PDB entry 3QEX | X-ray diffraction, 1.73 A resolution | chains A and P of the 3 polymer chains in the assembly

# Chain A
Name: DNA polymerase
Organism: Enterobacteria phage RB69
Notes: EC 2.7.7.7
UniProt: Q38087 (DPOL_BPR69); numbering as in UniProt (aligned over 1-903)
Amino-acid sequence (903 residues; each row starts with the number of its first residue):
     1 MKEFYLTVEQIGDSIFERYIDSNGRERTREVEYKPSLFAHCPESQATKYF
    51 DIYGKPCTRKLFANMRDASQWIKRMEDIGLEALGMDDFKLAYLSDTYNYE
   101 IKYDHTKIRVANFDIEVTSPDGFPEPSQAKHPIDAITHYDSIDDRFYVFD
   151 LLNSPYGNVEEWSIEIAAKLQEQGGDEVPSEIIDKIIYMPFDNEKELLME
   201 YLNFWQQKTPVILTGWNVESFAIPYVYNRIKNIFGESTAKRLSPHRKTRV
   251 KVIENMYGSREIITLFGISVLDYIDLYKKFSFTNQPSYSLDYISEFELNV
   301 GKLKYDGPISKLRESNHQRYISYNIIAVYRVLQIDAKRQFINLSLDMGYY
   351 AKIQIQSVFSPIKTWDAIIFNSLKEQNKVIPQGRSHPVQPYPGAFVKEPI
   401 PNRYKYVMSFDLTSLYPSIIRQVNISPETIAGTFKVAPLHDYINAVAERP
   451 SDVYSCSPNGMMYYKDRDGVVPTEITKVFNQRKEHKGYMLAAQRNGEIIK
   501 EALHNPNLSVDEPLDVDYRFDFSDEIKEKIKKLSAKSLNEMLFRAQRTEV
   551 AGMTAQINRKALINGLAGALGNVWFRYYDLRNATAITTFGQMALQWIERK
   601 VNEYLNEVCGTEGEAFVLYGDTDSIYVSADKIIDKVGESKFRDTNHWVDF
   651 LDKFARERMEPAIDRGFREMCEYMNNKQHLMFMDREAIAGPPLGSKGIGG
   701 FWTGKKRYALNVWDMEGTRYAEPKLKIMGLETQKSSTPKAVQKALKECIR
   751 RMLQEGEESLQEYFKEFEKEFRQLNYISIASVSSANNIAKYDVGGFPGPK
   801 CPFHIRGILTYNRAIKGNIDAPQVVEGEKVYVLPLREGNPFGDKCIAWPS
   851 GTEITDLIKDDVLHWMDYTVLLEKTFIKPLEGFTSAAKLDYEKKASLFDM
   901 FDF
Not modelled in the structure: 902-903
Sequence notes: engineered mutation Ala222 (Asp in Q38087), Ala327 (Asp in Q38087), Ala561 (Leu in Q38087), Gly565 (Ser in Q38087), Ala567 (Tyr in Q38087)
Curated features (UniProtKB/Swiss-Prot):
  - region: Thr248 to Thr264 (Beta hairpin), Lys705 to Tyr708 (Binding of DNA in B-conformation), Leu897 to Phe903 (Interaction with the polymerase clamp)
  - binding site (Mg(2+)): Asp114, Glu116, Asp411, Leu412, Asp623
  - binding site (substrate): Ser414 to Tyr416, Arg482, Lys560
  - site: Asp621 (Optimization of metal coordination by the polymerase active site), Lys706 (Optimization of metal coordination by the polymerase active site), Asp714 (Essential for viral replication)
Bound ions: Ca2+ site 1 near Glu116 (its only coordinating residue here); Ca2+ site 2: Asp411, Leu412, Asp623 (together with 2'-deoxyguanosine-5'-triphosphate); Ca2+ site 3: Asp411, Asp623 (together with 2'-deoxyguanosine-5'-triphosphate); Ca2+ site 4: Asn505, Asn507, Lys531
Small-molecule neighbours: 2'-deoxyguanosine-5'-triphosphate (DGT): Asp411, Leu412, Thr413, Ser414, Leu415, Tyr416, Pro417, Arg482, Lys486, Lys560, Asn564, Ala567, Gly568, Thr622, Asp623

# Chain P
Molecule: 13-nt DNA strand
Sequence (13 nucleotides; each row starts with the number of its first residue):
   103 GCGGACTGCTTAC
Modified positions: DOC (2',3'-dideoxycytidine-5'-monophosphate) at position 115

# How chain A and chain P interact
Contacting residue pairs (28):
  Asn284(A) - DT112(P)  sugar contact
  Asn284(A) - DT113(P)  hydrogen bond to the phosphate
  Asp621(A) - DOC_115(P)  sugar contact
  Thr622(A) - DOC_115(P)  sugar contact
  Asp623(A) - DOC_115(P)  sugar contact
  Lys706(A) - DA114(P)  hydrogen bond to the base
  Tyr708(A) - DOC_115(P)  hydrogen bond to the phosphate
  Met728(A) - DA114(P)  phosphate contact
  Met728(A) - DOC_115(P)  phosphate contact
  Gly729(A) - DT113(P)  phosphate contact
  Gly729(A) - DA114(P)  hydrogen bond to the phosphate
  Gln733(A) - DT113(P)  sugar contact
  Gln733(A) - DA114(P)  phosphate contact
  Lys734(A) - DT113(P)  phosphate contact
  Ser735(A) - DT112(P)  phosphate contact
  Ser735(A) - DT113(P)  hydrogen bond to the phosphate
  Ser783(A) - DC111(P)  sugar contact
  Ser783(A) - DT112(P)  phosphate contact
  Ser784(A) - DC111(P)  phosphate contact
  Ser784(A) - DT112(P)  hydrogen bond to the phosphate
  Ala785(A) - DC111(P)  phosphate contact
  Asn786(A) - DC111(P)  hydrogen bond to the phosphate
  Lys790(A) - DG110(P)  salt bridge to the phosphate
  Tyr791(A) - DT109(P)  hydrogen bond to the phosphate
  Tyr791(A) - DG110(P)  hydrogen bond to the phosphate
  Pro802(A) - DG110(P)  sugar contact
  His804(A) - DG110(P)  phosphate contact
  His804(A) - DC111(P)  salt bridge to the phosphate
Also at the interface, not in a pair above, chain A (25 interface residues in all): Tyr257, Tyr626, Ile727, Ser736, Val782, Lys829

# In short
The interface between chain A and chain P involves 25 residues on one side and 7 on the other; the contacts
include 9 hydrogen bonds and 2 salt bridges. Polar contacts include Lys706(A)-DA114(P), Asn284(A)-DT113(P) and
Tyr708(A)-DOC_115(P). Ligands of chain A: 2'-deoxyguanosine-5'-triphosphate.
Here chain A is DNA polymerase (Enterobacteria phage RB69) and chain P is a 13-nt DNA strand. Entry 3QEX (RB69
DNA Polymerase (L561A/S565G/Y567A) Ternary Complex with dGTP Opposite dT) was determined by X-ray diffraction.
